Entry 7PI8 (electron microscopy, 8.90 A resolution (very low resolution: no residue pairs are listed; an interface is given only as per-side residue counts)); this record covers chains b and 3 of the 53 polymer chains in the assembly.

Chain b:
Protein: 50S ribosomal protein L3
Source organism: Mycoplasma pneumoniae M129
Reference sequence: P75580 (RL3_MYCPN); residues 1-287 here = UniProt positions 1-287
Chain sequence (287 residues; each row starts with the number of its first residue):
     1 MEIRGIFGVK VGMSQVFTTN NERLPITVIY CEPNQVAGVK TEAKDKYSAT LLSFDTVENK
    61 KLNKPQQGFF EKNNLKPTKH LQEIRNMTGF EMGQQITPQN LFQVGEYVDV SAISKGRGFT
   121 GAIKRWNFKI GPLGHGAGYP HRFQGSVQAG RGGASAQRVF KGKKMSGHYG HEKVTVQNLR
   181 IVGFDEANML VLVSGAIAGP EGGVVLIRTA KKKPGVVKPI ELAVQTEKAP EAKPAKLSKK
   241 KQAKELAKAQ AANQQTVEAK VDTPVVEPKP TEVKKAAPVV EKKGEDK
Unresolved in the structure: 230-287

Chain 3:
Molecule: 23S ribosomal RNA
Source organism: Mycoplasma pneumoniae M129
Sequence (2907 nucleotides; row label = number of the first residue in the row):
     1 UACAAUAAGU UACUAAGGGC UUAUGGUGGA UGCCUUGGCA CUAAUAGGCG AUGAAGGACG
    61 UGUUAACCUG CGAUAAGCUU CGGGUAGGUG GUAAGAACCU CAGAUCCGGA GAUUUCCGAA
   121 UGGAGCAAUC CGGUAGUUGG AAACAGCUAU CAUUAAUUGA UGAAUAAAUA GUCAAUUAAA
   181 GCAAUACGUG GUGAAGUGAA ACAUCUCAGU AGCCACAGGA AAAGAAAACG AAUGUGAUUC
   241 CGUGUGUAGU GGCGAGCGAA AGCGGAACAG GCCAAACUUA UCAUUAGAUA GGGGUUGUAG
   301 GGCUUGCAAU GUGGACUUGA AAACGAUAGA AGAAGCUGUU GGAAAGCAGC GCGCAAAAGG
   361 GUGAUAGCCC CGUAUUUGAA AUUGUUUUCA UACCUAGCGA GAUCCCUGAG UAGCUCGGAA
   421 AACGUUAUUU UGAGUGAAUC UGCCCAGACC AUUGGGUAAG CCUAAAUACU AAUUAGUGAC
   481 CGAUAGCGAA ACAGUACCGU GAGGGAAAGG UGAAAAGAAC CCAGAGAUGG GAGUGAAAUA
   541 GAUUCUGAAA CCAUAUGCCU ACAACGUGUC AGAGCACAUU AAUGUGUGAU GGCGUGCGUU
   601 UUGAAGUAUG AGCCGGCGAG UUAUGAUAGC AAGCGUUAGU UAACCAGGAG AUGGGGAGCU
   661 GUAGCGAAAG CGAGUUUUAA AAGAGCGUUU GUUUGUUAUU AUAGACCCGA AACGGGUUGA
   721 GCUAGUCAUG AGCAGGUUGA AGGUUGAGUA ACAUCAACUG GAGGACCGAA CCGACUCUCG
   781 UUGAAACGAU AGCGGAUGAC UUGUGAUUAG GGGUGAAAUU CCAAUCGAAA UCCGUGAUAG
   841 CUGGUUCUCG UCGAAAUAGC UUUAAGGCUA GCGUGAGAUC ACAAAUAAGU GGAGGUAAAG
   901 CUACUGAAUG UAUGAUGGCG CCACCUAGGC GUACUGAAUA CAAUUAAACU CUGAAUGCCA
   961 UUUAUUUUAU UCUCGCAGUC AGACAGUGGG GGAUAAGCUU CAUUGUCAAG AGGGGAAGAG
  1021 CCCAGAUCAU UAAAUAAGGU CCCCAAAAUA UACUAAGUGG AAAAGGAUGU GAAAGUGCUA
  1081 AAACAGCAAG GAUGUUGGCU UAGAAGCAGC CAUCGUUUAA AGAGUGCGUA ACAGCUCACU
  1141 UGUCGAGUGU UUUUGCGCCG AAGAUGUAAC GGGGCUAAGU AUAUUACCGA AUUUAUGGAU
  1201 AAGAUUUAUA UCUUGUGGUA GACGAGCGUU GUAUUGGAGU UGAAGUCAAA GCGUGAGCAU
  1261 UGGUGGAUCC AAUACAAGUG AGAAUGCCGG CAUGAGUAAC GCUUGGGAGU GAGAAUCUCC
  1321 CAAACCGAUU GACUAAGGUU UCCUGGACCA GGGUCGUCCU UCCAGGGUUA GUCUGGACCU
  1381 AAGCUGAGGC UGAAAAGCGU AGGCGAUGGA CAACAGGUUA AUAUUCCUGU ACUUACAGUU
  1441 AGACUGAUGG AGUGACAAAG AAGGUUUUCC ACCCCCAUAA UUGGAUUUGG GGAUAAAUCA
  1501 UAAGGUGGUA CAAUAGGCAA AUCCGUUGUG CAUAACAUUG AGUGAUGAUG UCGAGUGAAU
  1561 GAGUGAUCAA GUAGCGAAGG UGGUAUUAAU CAUGCUUUCA AGAAAAGCUU CUAGGGUUAA
  1621 UCUAGCUGUA ACCAGUACCG AGAACGAACA CACGUAGUCA AGGAGAGGAU CCUAAGGUUA
  1681 GCGAGUGAAC UAUAGCCAAG GAACUCUGCA AAUUAACCCC GUAAGUUAGC GAGAAGGGGU
  1741 GCUUAUGUAA AAGUAAGCCG CAGUGAAGAA CGAGGGGGGA CUGUUUAACU AAAACACAAC
  1801 UCUAUGCCAA ACCGUAAGGU GAUGUAUAUG GGGUGACACC UGCCCAGUGC UGGAAGGUUA
  1861 AAGAAGGAGG UUAGCGCAAG CGAAGCUUUU AACUGAAGCC CCAGUGAACG GCGGCCGUAA
  1921 CUAUAACGGU CCUAAGGUAG CGAAAUUCCU AGUCGGGUAA AUUCCGUCCC GCUUGAAUGG
  1981 UGUAACCAUC UCUUGACUGU CUCGGCUAUA GACUCGGUGA AAUCCAGGUA CGGGUGAAGA
  2041 CACCCGUUAG GCGCAACGGG ACGGAAAGAC CCCGUGAAGC UUUACUGUAG CUUAAUAUUG
  2101 AUCAGGACAU UAUCAUGUAG AGAAUAGGUA GGAGCAAUCG AUGCAAGUUC GCUAGGACUU
  2161 GUUGAUGCGA AAGGUGGAAU ACUACCCUUG GUUGUGUGCU GUUCUAAUUG GUAACUGUUA
  2221 UCCAGUUUCA AGACAGUGUU AGGUGGGCAG UUUGACUGGG GCGGUCGCCU CCUAAAAGGU
  2281 AACGGAGGCG UACAAAGGUA CCUUCAGUAC GGUUGGAAAU CGUAUGUAGA GUGUAAUGGU
  2341 GUAAGGGUGC UUGACUGUGA GACAUACAGG UCGAACAGGU GAGAAAUCAG GUCAUAGUGA
  2401 UCCGGUGGUC CAGUAUGGAA UGGCCAUCGC UCAACGGAUA AAAGCUACUC CGGGGAUAAC
  2461 AGGCUGAUAC UGCCCAAGAG UUCAUAUCGA CGGCAGUGUU UGGCACCUCG AUGUCGACUC
  2521 AUCUCAUCCU CGAGCUGAAG CAGGUUCGAA GGGUUCGGCU GUUCGCCGAU UAAAGAGAUA
  2581 CGUGAGUUGG GUUCAAACCG UCGUGAGACA GGUUGGUCCC UAUCUAUUGU GCCCGUAGGA
  2641 AGAUUGAAGA GUGUUGCUUC UAGUACGAGA GGACCGAAGC GAGGACACCU CUUAUGCUCC
  2701 AGUUGUAGCG CCAGCUGCAC CGCUGGGUAG UAACGUGUCU AUUAGAUAAA CGCUGAAAGC
  2761 AUCUAAGUGU GAAACUAUCU CAAAGAUUAA UCUUCCCAUU UCGCAAGAAA GUAAGAGCCG
  2821 UCAAAGACGA UGACGUUGAU AGGUUACAGG UGUAAGCAUA GUGAUAUGUU GAGCUGAGUA
  2881 AUACUAAUUG CUCGAGGACU UAUUGGA
Unresolved in the structure: 1-7, 923-927, 1560-1569, 2901-2907

How chain b and chain 3 interact:
At this resolution (9 A) residue pairs are not listed: 92 residues of chain b and 95 of chain 3 lie at the interface.

Summary:
Chain b and chain 3 form an interface of 92 and 95 residues respectively.
Here chain b is 50S ribosomal protein L3 and chain 3 is 23S ribosomal RNA, both from Mycoplasma pneumoniae
M129. Entry 7PI8 (70S ribosome with P-site tRNA in spectinomycin-treated Mycoplasma pneumoniae cells) was
determined by electron microscopy together with 7OOC, 7OOD, 7P6Z, 7PAH, 7PAI, 7PAJ and 23 further entries from
the same study.
